12GS - chains A and B; structure by X-ray diffraction, 2.10 A resolution.

Chain A (and B):
Name: Glutathione S-transferase
Source organism: Homo sapiens
Notes: EC 2.5.1.18; chain B of this document is another copy of the same molecule, construct and numbering; everything in this record applies to it too
Reference sequence: P09211 (GTP_HUMAN); residue numbers follow UniProt; this construct covers 1-209
Sequence (210 residues; each row starts with the number of its first residue; numbering starts at 0):
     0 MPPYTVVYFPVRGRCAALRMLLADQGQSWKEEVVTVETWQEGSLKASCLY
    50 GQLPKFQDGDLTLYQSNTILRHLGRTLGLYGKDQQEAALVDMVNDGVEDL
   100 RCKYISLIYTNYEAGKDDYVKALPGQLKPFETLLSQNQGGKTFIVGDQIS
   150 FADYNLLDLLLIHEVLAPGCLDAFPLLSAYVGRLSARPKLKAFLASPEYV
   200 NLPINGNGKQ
Disordered / not traced: 0-1
Residues lining bound ligands: L-gamma-glutamyl-S-nonyl-L-cysteinylglycine (0HH): Y7, F8, P9, V10, R13, W38, K44, G50, Q51, L52, P53, Q64, S65, Y108, G205

Chain A / chain B interface:
Residue-residue contacts - 50 pairs, chain A then chain B:
  L48(A) - M91(B)  hydrophobic
  L48(A) - P128(B)
  L48(A) - L132(B)  hydrophobic
  Y49(A) - M91(B)  hydrogen bond (side chain-backbone)
  Y49(A) - V92(B)
  Y49(A) - G95(B)
  Y49(A) - P128(B)  hydrophobic
  Y49(A) - F129(B)
  Y63(A) - M91(B)
  Q64(A) - D94(B)
  Q64(A) - G95(B)
  Q64(A) - D98(B)  hydrogen bond
  N66(A) - D94(B)
  T67(A) - A87(B)
  T67(A) - D90(B)  hydrogen bond (side chain-backbone)
  T67(A) - M91(B)  hydrogen bond (side chain-backbone)
  T67(A) - D94(B)  hydrogen bond
  R70(A) - R70(B)
  R70(A) - D90(B)
  H71(A) - A87(B)
  R74(A) - Y79(B)
  R74(A) - A86(B)
  R74(A) - A87(B)
  R74(A) - D90(B)  salt bridge
  T75(A) - Q83(B)
  Y79(A) - R74(B)
  Y79(A) - Y79(B)
  Q83(A) - R74(B)
  Q83(A) - T75(B)
  Q84(A) - L60(B)
  A86(A) - R74(B)
  A87(A) - T67(B)
  A87(A) - H71(B)
  A87(A) - R74(B)
  D90(A) - T67(B)  hydrogen bond (backbone-side chain)
  D90(A) - R70(B)
  D90(A) - R74(B)  salt bridge
  M91(A) - L48(B)  hydrophobic
  M91(A) - Y49(B)  hydrogen bond (backbone-side chain)
  M91(A) - Y63(B)
  M91(A) - T67(B)  hydrogen bond (backbone-side chain)
  V92(A) - Y49(B)
  D94(A) - Q64(B)
  D94(A) - N66(B)
  D94(A) - T67(B)  hydrogen bond
  G95(A) - Y49(B)
  G95(A) - Q64(B)
  D98(A) - Q64(B)  hydrogen bond
  P128(A) - L48(B)
  P128(A) - Y49(B)  hydrophobic
Also at the interface, not in a pair above, chain A (28 interface residues in all): L60, T61, L62, L88, F129, L132
Also at the interface, not in a pair above, chain B (28 interface residues in all): D59, L62, Q84, L88

Summary:
The chain A/chain B interface involves 28 residues from each chain, with 10 hydrogen bonds and 2 salt bridges.
Polar contacts include R74(A)-D90(B), Y49(A)-M91(B) and Q64(A)-D98(B). Chain A binds
L-gamma-glutamyl-S-nonyl-L-cysteinylglycine.
Chain A and chain B are both Glutathione S-transferase (Homo sapiens); the structure, Glutathione
S-transferase complexed with S-nonyl-glutathione, was determined by X-ray diffraction, deposited together with
13GS, 18GS, 19GS and 20GS.
